8JXW - chains B and E of the 5 polymer chains in the assembly; structure by electron microscopy, 3.01 A resolution.

# Chain B
Protein: Guanine nucleotide-binding protein G(i) subunit alpha-1
From: Homo sapiens
UniProt: P63096 (GNAI1_HUMAN); residues 1-354 here = UniProt positions 1-354
Chain sequence (354 residues; numbered 1 to 354; the number before each row is that of its first residue):
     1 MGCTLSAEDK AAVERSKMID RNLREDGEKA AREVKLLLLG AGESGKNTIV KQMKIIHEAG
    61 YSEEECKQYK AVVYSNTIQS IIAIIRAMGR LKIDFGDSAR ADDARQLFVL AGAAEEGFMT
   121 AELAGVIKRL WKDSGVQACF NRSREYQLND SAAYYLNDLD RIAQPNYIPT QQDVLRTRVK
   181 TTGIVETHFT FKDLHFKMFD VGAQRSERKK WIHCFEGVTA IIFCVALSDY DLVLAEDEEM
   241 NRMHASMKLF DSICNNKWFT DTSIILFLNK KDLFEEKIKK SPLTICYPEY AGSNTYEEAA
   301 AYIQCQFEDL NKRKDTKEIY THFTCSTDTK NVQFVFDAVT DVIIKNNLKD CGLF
Disordered / not traced: 1-2, 56-181, 235-239, 354
Differences from the reference sequence: engineered mutation N47 (Ser in P63096), A203 (Gly in P63096), A245 (Glu in P63096), S326 (Ala in P63096)
UniProt features mapped onto this chain:
  - region: K35 to K46, T48 (G1 motif), D173 to T181 (G2 motif), F196 to G202, Q204, R205 (G3 motif), I265 to D272 (G4 motif), T324, C325, T327 to T329 (G5 motif)
  - binding site (GTP): E43 to K46, T48, S151, L175 to T181, D200 to G202, Q204, N269 to D272
  - binding site (Mg(2+)): T181
  - modified residue: R178 (ADP-ribosylarginine), Q204 (Deamidated glutamine), C351 (ADP-ribosylcysteine)
  - lipidation: G2 (N-myristoyl glycine), C3 (S-palmitoyl cysteine)
  - natural variant: G40 (G40C: In NEDHISB; G40R: In NEDHISB), G45 (G45D: In NEDHISB), T48 (T48I: In NEDHISB; T48K: In NEDHISB), Q52 (Q52P: In NEDHISB), S75 (deletion: In NEDHISB; uncertain significance), Q172 (deletion: In NEDHISB), D173 (D173V: In NEDHISB), E186 to F189 (deletion: In NEDHISB; uncertain significance), C224 (C224Y: In NEDHISB), K270 (K270N: In NEDHISB; K270R: In NEDHISB), D272 (D272G: In NEDHISB), V332 (V332E: In NEDHISB; uncertain significance)
  - mutagenesis: G42 (G42R: Abolishes switch to an activated conformation and dissociation from beta and gamma subunits upon GTP binding. Abolishes interaction with RGS family members), E116 (E116L: Enhances interaction (inactive GDP-bound) with RGS14), Q147 (Q147L: Enhances interaction (inactive GDP-bound) with RGS14)

# Chain E
Protein: scFv16
From: Homo sapiens
Notes: antibody fragment or engineered binder
Chain sequence (247 residues; numbered 2 to 248; the number before each row is that of its first residue):
     2 VQLVESGGGL VQPGGSRKLS CSASGFAFSS FGMHWVRQAP EKGLEWVAYI SSGSGTIYYA
    62 DTVKGRFTIS RDDPKNTLFL QMTSLRSEDT AMYYCVRSIY YYGSSPFDFW GQGTTLTVSA
   122 GGGGSGGGGS GGGGSADIVM TQATSSVPVT PGESVSISCR SSKSLLHSNG NTYLYWFLQR
   182 PGQSPQLLIY RMSNLASGVP DRFSGSGSGT AFTLTISRLE AEDVGVYYCM QHLEYPLTFG
   242 AGTKLEL
Disordered / not traced: 120-137, 248
Disulfides: C160-C230

# How chain B and chain E interact
Pairs across the interface - 13 pairs, chain B then chain E:
  T4(B) - H168(E)
  S6(B) - H168(E)
  S6(B) - Y174(E)  hydrogen bond
  A7(B) - Y236(E)  hydrophobic
  E8(B) - Y174(E)
  E8(B) - Y176(E)  hydrogen bond
  D9(B) - N170(E)  hydrogen bond
  A11(B) - Y101(E)  hydrophobic
  E14(B) - S52(E)  hydrogen bond
  E14(B) - T57(E)  hydrogen bond
  R15(B) - Y101(E)
  R15(B) - Y102(E)
  M18(B) - S53(E)
Interface residues without a listed pair, chain B (10 interface residues in all): A12
Interface residues without a listed pair, chain E (14 interface residues in all): G54, I100, R192, H233

# In short
Chain B and chain E form an interface of 10 and 14 residues respectively; the contacts include 5 hydrogen
bonds. Among the polar pairs are S6(B)-Y174(E), E8(B)-Y176(E) and D9(B)-N170(E).
Chain B is Guanine nucleotide-binding protein G(i) subunit alpha-1 and chain E is scFv16, both from Homo
sapiens; the structure, VUF6884-bound H4R/Gi complex, was determined by electron microscopy, deposited
together with 8JXT, 8JXV and 8JXX.
